4KFR - chain A; structure by X-ray diffraction, 1.96 A resolution.

== Chain A ==
Name: Genome packaging NTPase B204
Source organism: Sulfolobus turreted icosahedral virus 2
Notes: EC 3.-.-.-
UniProt: D5IEZ9 (D5IEZ9_9VIRU); residue numbers follow UniProt; this construct covers 1-204
Chain sequence (212 residues; row label = number of the first residue in the row):
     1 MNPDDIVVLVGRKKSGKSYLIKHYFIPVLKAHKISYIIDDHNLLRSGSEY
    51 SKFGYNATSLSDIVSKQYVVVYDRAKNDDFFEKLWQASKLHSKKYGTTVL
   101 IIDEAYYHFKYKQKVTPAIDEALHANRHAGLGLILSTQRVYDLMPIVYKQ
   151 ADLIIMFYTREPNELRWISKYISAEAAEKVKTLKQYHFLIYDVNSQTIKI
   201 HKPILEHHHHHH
Disordered / not traced: 44-46, 209-212
Differences from the reference sequence: expression tag (205-212)
What the authors report for this chain:
  - binding site for sulfate ion: Lys13, Lys14, Gly16, Lys17, Ser18
  - conformationally variable residues (side-chain flip): Lys13, Lys14, Ser18, Tyr19, Glu49, Tyr186
  - catalytic residues: Arg127 (proposed by the authors, not directly observed)

== Summary ==
The paper reports the catalytic residue Arg127; a binding site for sulfate ion at Lys13, Lys14 and Gly16 among
others.
Chain A is Genome packaging NTPase B204 (Sulfolobus turreted icosahedral virus 2); the structure, Structure of
the genome packaging NTPase B204 from Sulfolobus turreted icosahedral virus 2 in complex with ..., was
determined by X-ray diffraction together with 4KFS, 4KFT and 4KFU from the same study.
